Entry 2PW5 (X-ray diffraction, 2.10 A resolution); this record covers chain A.

[Chain A]
Molecule: Thermonuclease
From: Staphylococcus aureus
Notes: EC 3.1.31.1
UniProt: Q8NXI6 (NUC_STAAW); residues 1-149 here correspond to UniProt positions 80-228 (UniProt number = residue number + 79)
Amino-acid sequence (149 residues; row label = number of the first residue in the row):
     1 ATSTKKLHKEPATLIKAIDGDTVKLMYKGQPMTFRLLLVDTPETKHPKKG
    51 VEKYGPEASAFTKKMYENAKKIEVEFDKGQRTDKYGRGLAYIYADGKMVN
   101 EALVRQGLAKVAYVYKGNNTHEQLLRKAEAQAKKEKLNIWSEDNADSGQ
Unresolved in the structure: 1-6, 46-50, 142-149
Sequence notes: engineered mutation Tyr66 (Val145 in Q8NXI6), Gly117 (Pro196 in Q8NXI6), Ala128 (Ser207 in Q8NXI6)
What the authors report for this chain:
  - contacts within the chain: Asp19-Tyr66 (water-mediated contact), Gly20-Tyr66 (water-mediated contact)

[In short]
From the paper: contacts within the chain involving Asp19, Tyr66 and Gly20.
Chain A is Thermonuclease (Staphylococcus aureus); the structure, Crystal Structure of Staphylococcal nuclease
variant V66Y/P117G/H124L/S128A at room temperature, was determined by X-ray diffraction together with 2PYK,
2PZT, 2PZU, 2PZW and 2PW7 from the same study.
